Entry 2A50 (X-ray diffraction, 1.30 A resolution); this record covers chains B and C of the 4 polymer chains in the assembly.

[Chain B]
Name: GFP-like non-fluorescent chromoprotein FP595 chain 2
Organism: Anemonia sulcata
UniProtKB: Q9GZ28 (NFCP_ANESU); aligned to UniProt positions 63-230 over residues 65-232 (the alignment contains insertions or deletions, so no single offset holds)
Sequence (168 residues; numbered 65 to 232; the number before each row is that of its first residue):
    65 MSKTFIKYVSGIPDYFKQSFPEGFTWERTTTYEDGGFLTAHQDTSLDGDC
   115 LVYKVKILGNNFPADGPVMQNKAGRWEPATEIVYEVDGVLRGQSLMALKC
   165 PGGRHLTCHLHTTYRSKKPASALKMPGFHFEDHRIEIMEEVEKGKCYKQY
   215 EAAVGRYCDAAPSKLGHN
Modified / non-standard residues: Met65 ({(4Z)-4-(4-hydroxybenzylidene)-2-[3-(methylthio)propanimidoyl]-5-oxo-4,5-dihydro-1H-imidazol-1-yl}acetic acid; NRQ)
Sequence notes: chromophore (65, 65, 65)

[Chain C]
Name: GFP-like non-fluorescent chromoprotein FP595 chain 1
Organism: Anemonia sulcata
UniProtKB: Q9GZ28 (NFCP_ANESU); numbering as in UniProt (aligned over 2-62)
Sequence (73 residues; row label = number of the first residue in the row; numbers below 1 keep their minus sign (Met-10 is residue -10)):
   -10 MRGSHHHHHHGSASFLKKTMPFKTTIEGTVNGHYFKCTGKGEGNPFEGTQ
    40 EMKIEVIEGGPLPFAFHILSTSC
Unresolved in the structure: -10 to 3
Sequence notes: expression tag (-10 to 1)
UniProt features mapped onto this chain:
  - site: Cys62 (Cleavage)

[How chain B and chain C interact]
Contacting residue pairs (6):
  Glu91(B) - Asn20(C)
  Glu91(B) - Gly21(C)  hydrogen bond (side chain-backbone)
  His105(B) - Thr18(C)
  Lys120(B) - Thr18(C)
  Lys120(B) - Tyr23(C)
  Arg179(B) - Asn20(C)

[In short]
The chain B/chain C interface involves 4 residues from each chain; the contacts include 1 hydrogen bond. Its
one hydrogen-bonded contact is Glu91(B)-Gly21(C).
Here chain B is GFP-like non-fluorescent chromoprotein FP595 chain 2 and chain C is GFP-like non-fluorescent
chromoprotein FP595 chain 1, both from Anemonia sulcata. Entry 2A50 (fluorescent protein asFP595, wt,
off-state) was determined by X-ray diffraction together with 2A52, 2A53, 2A54 and 2A56 from the same study.
